PDB entry 8VPP | electron microscopy, 2.90 A resolution | chains A and B

# Chain A (and B)
Name: Solute carrier family 12 member 3
From: Homo sapiens
Notes: chain B of this document is another copy of the same molecule, construct and numbering; everything in this record applies to it too
UniProt: J3QSS1 (J3QSS1_HUMAN); residues 1-1020 here = UniProt positions 1-1020
Amino-acid sequence (1020 residues; row label = number of the first residue in the row):
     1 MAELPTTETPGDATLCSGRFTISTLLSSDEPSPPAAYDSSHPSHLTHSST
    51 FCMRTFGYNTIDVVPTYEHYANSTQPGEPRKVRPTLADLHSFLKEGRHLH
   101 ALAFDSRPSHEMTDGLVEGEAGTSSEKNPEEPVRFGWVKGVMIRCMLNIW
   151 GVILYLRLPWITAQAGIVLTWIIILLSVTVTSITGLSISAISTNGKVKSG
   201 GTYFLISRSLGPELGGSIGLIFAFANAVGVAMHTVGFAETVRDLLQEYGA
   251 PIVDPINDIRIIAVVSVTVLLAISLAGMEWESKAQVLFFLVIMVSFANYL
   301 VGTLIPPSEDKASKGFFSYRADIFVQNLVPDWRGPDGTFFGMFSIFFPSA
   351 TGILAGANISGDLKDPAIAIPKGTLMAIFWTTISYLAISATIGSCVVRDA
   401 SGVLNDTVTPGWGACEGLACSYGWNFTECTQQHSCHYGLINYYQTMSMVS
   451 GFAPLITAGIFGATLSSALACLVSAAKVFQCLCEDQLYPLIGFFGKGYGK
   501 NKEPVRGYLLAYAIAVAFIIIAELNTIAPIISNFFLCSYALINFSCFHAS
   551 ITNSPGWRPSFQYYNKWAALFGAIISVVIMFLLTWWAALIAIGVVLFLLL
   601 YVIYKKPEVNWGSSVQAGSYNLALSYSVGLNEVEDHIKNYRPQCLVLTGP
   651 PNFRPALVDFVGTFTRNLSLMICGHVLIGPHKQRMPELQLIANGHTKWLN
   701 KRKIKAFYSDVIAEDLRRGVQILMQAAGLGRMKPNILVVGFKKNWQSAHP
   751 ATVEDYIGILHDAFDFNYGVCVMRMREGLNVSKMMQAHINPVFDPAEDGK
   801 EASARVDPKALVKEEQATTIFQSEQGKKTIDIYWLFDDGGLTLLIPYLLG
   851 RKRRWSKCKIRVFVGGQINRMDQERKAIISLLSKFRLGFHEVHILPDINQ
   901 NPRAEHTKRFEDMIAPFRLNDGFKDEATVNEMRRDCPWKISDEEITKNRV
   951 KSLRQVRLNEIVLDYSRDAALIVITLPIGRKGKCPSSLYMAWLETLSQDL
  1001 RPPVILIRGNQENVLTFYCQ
Disordered / not traced: 1-51, 94-131, 781-814, 1016-1020 (chain B: 1-614, 781-814)
Modified / non-standard residues: Thr55 (phosphothreonine; TPO); Thr60 (phosphothreonine; TPO); Ser73 (phosphoserine; SEP)
Cystine bridges: Cys415-Cys420, Cys429-Cys435
Ligand contacts: chlorthalidone (KLT; 2-chloro-5-[(1S)-1-hydroxy-3-oxo-2H-isoindol-1-yl]benzenesulfonamide): Asn148, Phe222, Ala225, Asn226, Gly229, Met232, His233, Pro348, Ser349, Thr351, Gly352, Ile353, Leu354, Ala355, Asn358, Cys471, Ser474, Ile531, Phe535, Tyr539
Reported in the primary citation:
  - post-translational modification sites: Thr55, Thr60, Ser73
  - binding site for chlorthalidone: Asn148, Asn226, His233, Phe535
  - mutagenesis - N226A: decreased binding to chlorthalidone
  - mutagenesis - T55A, T60A, S73A, K196A, K198A, R208A, N226A, R558A, N610A, W611A, H636A, R654A, R851A, R886A, Y1018A, Q1020A: decreased catalytic activity
  - specificity-determining residues: Thr351, Cys471 (proposed by the authors, not directly observed)
  - mutagenesis - H675A, K742A, N780A: unchanged catalytic activity

# Chain A / chain B interface
Pairs across the interface - 176 pairs, chain A then chain B:
  Cys52(A) - Asn899(B)
  Cys52(A) - Gln900(B)
  Met53(A) - Gln867(B)  hydrogen bond (backbone-side chain)
  Thr55(A) - Gln867(B)
  Thr55(A) - Arg870(B)
  Phe56(A) - Leu835(B)
  Phe56(A) - Gly865(B)
  Phe56(A) - Ile898(B)  hydrophobic
  Phe56(A) - Asn899(B)
  Asn59(A) - Asn899(B)
  Asn59(A) - Arg954(B)
  Thr60(A) - Lys951(B)
  Thr60(A) - Arg954(B)
  Ile61(A) - Arg980(B)
  Asp62(A) - Phe836(B)
  Asp62(A) - Arg1008(B)  salt bridge
  Val63(A) - Phe836(B)
  Val63(A) - Asp837(B)  hydrogen bond (backbone-backbone)
  Val64(A) - Leu835(B)
  Val64(A) - Asp837(B)
  Pro65(A) - Trp834(B)  hydrophobic
  Pro65(A) - Leu835(B)
  Pro65(A) - Phe836(B)
  Pro65(A) - Asp837(B)
  Tyr67(A) - Leu881(B)  hydrophobic
  Tyr67(A) - Lys884(B)
  Tyr67(A) - Phe1017(B)  hydrophobic
  His69(A) - Asp837(B)  salt bridge
  Tyr70(A) - Trp834(B)
  Tyr70(A) - Asp837(B)  hydrogen bond
  Tyr70(A) - Gly839(B)
  Tyr70(A) - Gly840(B)
  Tyr70(A) - Phe885(B)  hydrophobic
  Tyr70(A) - Asn1013(B)
  Tyr70(A) - Leu1015(B)
  Tyr70(A) - Phe1017(B)  hydrophobic
  Ser73(A) - Tyr1018(B)
  Arg83(A) - Asp837(B)  salt bridge
  Arg83(A) - Gly839(B)
  Arg83(A) - Gln1011(B)
  Arg83(A) - Asn1013(B)  hydrogen bond
  Pro84(A) - Gln1011(B)
  Leu86(A) - Phe764(B)
  Leu86(A) - Asn767(B)
  Leu86(A) - Ile978(B)  hydrophobic
  Leu86(A) - Asn1010(B)
  Leu86(A) - Gln1011(B)
  Asp88(A) - Arg980(B)  hydrogen bond (backbone-side chain)
  Leu89(A) - Ile978(B)  hydrophobic
  Leu89(A) - Arg980(B)  hydrogen bond (backbone-side chain)
  Leu89(A) - Arg1008(B)
  Leu89(A) - Gln1011(B)
  His90(A) - His761(B)  hydrogen bond (side chain-backbone)
  His90(A) - Phe764(B)
  His90(A) - Asp765(B)
  His90(A) - Gly979(B)
  His90(A) - Arg980(B)  hydrogen bond (backbone-side chain)
  His90(A) - Lys981(B)
  Ser91(A) - Arg980(B)  hydrogen bond (backbone-side chain)
  Ser91(A) - Lys981(B)  hydrogen bond
  Phe92(A) - Lys981(B)
  Thr193(A) - Arg886(B)
  Asn194(A) - Arg886(B)
  Asn194(A) - Cys1019(B)
  Gly195(A) - Arg886(B)
  Gly195(A) - Phe1017(B)
  Gly195(A) - Cys1019(B)
  Lys196(A) - Phe1017(B)  hydrogen bond (backbone-backbone)
  Lys196(A) - Tyr1018(B)  hydrogen bond
  Lys196(A) - Cys1019(B)
  Phe204(A) - Gln1020(B)
  Arg208(A) - Lys638(B)
  Arg208(A) - Gln1020(B)  hydrogen bond (side chain-backbone)
  Asn553(A) - Arg851(B)
  Ser554(A) - Lys638(B)
  Ser554(A) - Asn639(B)  hydrogen bond
  Ser554(A) - Arg851(B)
  Pro555(A) - Tyr640(B)
  Pro555(A) - Arg641(B)
  Gly556(A) - Lys638(B)  hydrogen bond (backbone-backbone)
  Gly556(A) - Arg886(B)
  Trp557(A) - Arg851(B)
  Arg558(A) - Tyr847(B)
  Arg558(A) - Phe885(B)  hydrogen bond (side chain-backbone)
  Arg558(A) - Arg886(B)  hydrogen bond (backbone-side chain)
  Arg558(A) - Thr1016(B)
  Ser560(A) - Arg886(B)
  Asn610(A) - Glu634(B)
  Asn610(A) - His636(B)
  Asn610(A) - Gln1020(B)
  Trp611(A) - His636(B)  hydrogen bond (backbone-side chain)
  Trp611(A) - Gln1020(B)
  Gly612(A) - His636(B)
  Gly612(A) - Lys638(B)
  Ser613(A) - Asn639(B)  hydrogen bond (backbone-side chain)
  Gln616(A) - Val633(B)
  Gln616(A) - Asn639(B)
  Ala617(A) - Asn639(B)
  Ala617(A) - Arg641(B)  hydrogen bond (backbone-side chain)
  Ser619(A) - Leu630(B)
  Ser619(A) - Val633(B)
  Tyr620(A) - Leu630(B)  hydrophobic
  Tyr620(A) - Arg641(B)
  Tyr620(A) - Gln643(B)  hydrogen bond
  Tyr620(A) - Leu670(B)
  Tyr620(A) - Met732(B)  hydrophobic
  Asn621(A) - Arg641(B)  hydrogen bond
  Leu622(A) - Tyr626(B)
  Ala623(A) - Tyr626(B)  hydrophobic
  Leu624(A) - Ser669(B)
  Leu624(A) - Leu670(B)
  Leu624(A) - Met732(B)  hydrophobic
  Tyr626(A) - Leu622(B)  hydrophobic
  Tyr626(A) - Ala623(B)
  Tyr626(A) - Tyr626(B)  hydrophobic
  Ser627(A) - Ala623(B)
  Ser627(A) - Ser627(B)  hydrogen bond
  Ser627(A) - Phe707(B)
  Ser627(A) - Met732(B)
  Val628(A) - Lys705(B)
  Val628(A) - Phe707(B)  hydrophobic
  Leu630(A) - Tyr620(B)  hydrophobic
  Leu630(A) - Ala623(B)  hydrophobic
  Asn631(A) - Phe707(B)
  Glu632(A) - Asn700(B)
  Val633(A) - Gln616(B)
  Glu634(A) - Gln616(B)
  Glu634(A) - Lys697(B)  salt bridge
  Asp635(A) - Asn693(B)
  His636(A) - Gln616(B)  hydrogen bond
  Asn639(A) - Gln616(B)  hydrogen bond
  Arg641(A) - Ala617(B)
  Arg641(A) - Tyr620(B)
  Arg641(A) - Asn621(B)
  Gln643(A) - Tyr620(B)  hydrogen bond
  Asn667(A) - Asn621(B)
  Ser669(A) - Leu624(B)
  Leu670(A) - Tyr620(B)  hydrogen bond (backbone-side chain)
  Leu670(A) - Leu624(B)  hydrophobic
  Leu670(A) - Leu729(B)  hydrophobic
  Ile672(A) - Leu729(B)  hydrophobic
  Met685(A) - Asn767(B)
  Asn700(A) - Glu632(B)
  Lys705(A) - Val628(B)
  Ala706(A) - Asn631(B)
  Phe707(A) - Ser627(B)
  Phe707(A) - Val628(B)
  Phe707(A) - Asn631(B)
  Phe707(A) - Leu729(B)  hydrophobic
  Phe707(A) - Gly730(B)
  Val711(A) - Gln725(B)
  Ile712(A) - Gln725(B)  hydrogen bond (backbone-side chain)
  Arg718(A) - Arg718(B)
  Ile722(A) - Ile722(B)  hydrophobic
  Ile722(A) - Gln725(B)
  Ile722(A) - Ala726(B)
  Gln725(A) - Val711(B)
  Gln725(A) - Ile712(B)
  Gln725(A) - Ile722(B)
  Ala726(A) - Ile722(B)
  Ala726(A) - Ala726(B)  hydrophobic
  Ala726(A) - Ala727(B)
  Ala727(A) - Ala726(B)
  Gly728(A) - Gly728(B)  hydrogen bond (backbone-backbone)
  Gly728(A) - Leu729(B)
  Leu729(A) - Ile672(B)  hydrophobic
  Leu729(A) - Gly728(B)
  Leu729(A) - Leu729(B)  hydrophobic
  Leu729(A) - Met732(B)  hydrophobic
  Gly730(A) - Phe707(B)
  Met732(A) - Tyr620(B)
  Met732(A) - Ala623(B)  hydrophobic
  Met732(A) - Leu624(B)
  Met732(A) - Leu729(B)
  Asp765(A) - Lys682(B)
  Asn767(A) - Gln689(B)
Interface residues without a listed pair, chain A (95 interface residues in all): Arg54, Thr66, Ala71, Asn72, Thr85, Lys198, Pro559, Leu668, Pro686, Gln721, Arg731, Phe766
Interface residues without a listed pair, chain B (97 interface residues in all): Ser619, Asp635, Leu668, His681, Met685, Thr696, Ala706, Asp710, Leu723, Asp838, Val864, Gly866, Ile878, Leu887, Pro896, Gly982, Glu1012

# In short
95 residues of chain A face 97 of chain B across their interface, with 29 hydrogen bonds and 4 salt bridges.
Polar contacts include Asp62(A)-Arg1008(B), His69(A)-Asp837(B) and Arg83(A)-Asp837(B). From the paper: a
binding site for chlorthalidone at Asn148(A), Asn226(A) and His233(A) among others; T55A, T60A and S73A of
chain A, among others, reduce catalytic activity; 19 substitutions were tested in all.
Chain A and chain B are both Solute carrier family 12 member 3 (Homo sapiens); the structure, Phosphorylated
human NCC in complex with chlorthalidone, was determined by electron microscopy, deposited together with 8VPN
and 9BWT.
